6N7V - chains A and T of the 7 polymer chains in the assembly; structure by electron microscopy, 3.80 A resolution.

[Chain A]
Protein: DNA primase/helicase
Organism: Enterobacteria phage T7
Notes: EC 2.7.7.-, 3.6.4.12
UniProtKB: P03692 (PRIM_BPT7); residue numbers follow UniProt; this construct covers 1-566
Amino-acid sequence (566 residues; each row starts with the number of its first residue):
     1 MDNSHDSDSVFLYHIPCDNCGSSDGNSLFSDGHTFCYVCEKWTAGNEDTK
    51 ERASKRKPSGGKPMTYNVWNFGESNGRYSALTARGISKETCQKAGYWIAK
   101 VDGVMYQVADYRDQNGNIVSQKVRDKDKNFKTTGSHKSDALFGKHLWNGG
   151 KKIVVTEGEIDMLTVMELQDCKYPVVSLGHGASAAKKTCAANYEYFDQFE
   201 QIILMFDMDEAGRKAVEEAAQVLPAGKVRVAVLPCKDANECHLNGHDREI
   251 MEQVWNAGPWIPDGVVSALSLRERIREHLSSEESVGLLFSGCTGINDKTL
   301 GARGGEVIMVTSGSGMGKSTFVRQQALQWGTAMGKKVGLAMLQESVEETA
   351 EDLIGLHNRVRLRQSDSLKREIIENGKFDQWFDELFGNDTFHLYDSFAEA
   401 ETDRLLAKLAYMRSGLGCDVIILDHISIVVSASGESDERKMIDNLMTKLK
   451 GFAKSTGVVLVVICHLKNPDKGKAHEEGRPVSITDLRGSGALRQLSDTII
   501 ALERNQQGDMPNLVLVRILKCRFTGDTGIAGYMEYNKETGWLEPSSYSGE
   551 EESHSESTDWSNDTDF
Unresolved in the structure: 1-263, 281-284, 397-401, 431-436, 550-566
Sequence notes: engineered mutation Gln343 (Glu in P03692)
Swiss-Prot annotation at these positions:
  - zinc finger: Cys17 to Cys39 (C4-like)
  - region: Glu550 to Phe566 (Binding to viral DNA polymerase)
  - binding site (Zn(2+)): Cys17, Cys20, Cys36, Cys39
  - binding site (Mg(2+)): Glu157, Asp207, Asp237
  - binding site (ATP): Ser312 to Ser319
  - site (dTTP/dATP binding): Arg361, His465, Arg504, Arg522, Tyr535
Ligand contacts: dTTP (TTP): Gln494, Lys520, Cys521, Arg522, Thr524, Gly525
From the paper describing this entry:
  - mutagenesis - E343Q: abolished catalytic activity (citing earlier work)
  - specificity-determining residues: His33 (citing earlier work)

[Chain T]
Molecule: 76-nt DNA strand
Sequence (76 nucleotides; numbered -4 to 71; the number before each row is that of its first residue; numbers below 1 keep their minus sign (DT-4 is residue -4)):
    -4 TTTGGTCATTTTTTTTTTTTTTTTTTTTACGGAGTCGTTTCGACTCCGTT
    46 ATCACGCTATGTCGTCAAGTTGTACC
Unresolved in the structure: -4 to 3, 20-71

[How chain A and chain T interact]
Pairs across the interface (8; chain A residue first):
  Arg439(A) - DT14(T)  base contact
  Arg439(A) - DT15(T)  hydrogen bond to the sugar
  Asn468(A) - DT18(T)  hydrogen bond to the phosphate
  Arg487(A) - DT17(T)  phosphate contact
  Arg487(A) - DT18(T)  salt bridge to the phosphate
  Gly488(A) - DT17(T)  hydrogen bond to the phosphate
  Ser489(A) - DT16(T)  phosphate contact
  Gly490(A) - DT16(T)  hydrogen bond to the phosphate
Also at the interface, not in a pair above, chain T (6 interface residues in all): DT19

[In short]
Chain A and chain T each contribute 6 residues to their interface; the contacts include 4 hydrogen bonds and 1
salt bridge. Among the polar pairs are Arg439(A)-DT15(T), Asn468(A)-DT18(T) and Gly488(A)-DT17(T). Bound to
chain A: dTTP. From the paper: E343Q of chain A abolishes catalytic activity; the specificity determinant
His33(A).
Here chain A is DNA primase/helicase (Enterobacteria phage T7) and chain T is a 76-nt DNA strand. Entry 6N7V
(Structure of bacteriophage T7 gp4 (helicase-primase, E343Q mutant) in complex with ssDNA, dTTP, AC
dinucleotide, and ...) was determined by electron microscopy, deposited together with 6N7I, 6N7N, 6N7S, 6N7T,
6N7W, 6N9U and 3 further entries.
